PDB entry 9CL3 | electron microscopy, 2.59 A resolution | chains Ca and Aa of the 9 polymer chains in the assembly

== Chain Ca ==
Molecule: Particulate methane monooxygenase beta subunit
Source organism: Methylococcus capsulatus str. Bath
Notes: EC 1.14.18.3
UniProt: Q607G3 (PMOA_METCA); residues 13-253 here correspond to UniProt positions 6-246 (UniProt number = residue number - 7)
Sequence (241 residues; numbered 13 to 253; the number before each row is that of its first residue):
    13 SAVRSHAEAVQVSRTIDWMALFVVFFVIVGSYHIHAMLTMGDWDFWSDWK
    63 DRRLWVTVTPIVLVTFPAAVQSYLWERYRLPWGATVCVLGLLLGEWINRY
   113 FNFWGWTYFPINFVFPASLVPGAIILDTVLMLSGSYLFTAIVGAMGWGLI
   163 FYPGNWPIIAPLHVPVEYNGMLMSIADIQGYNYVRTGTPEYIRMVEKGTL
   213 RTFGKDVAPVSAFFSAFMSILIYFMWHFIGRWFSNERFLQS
Small-molecule neighbours:
  - A1A0P ((2R)-3-{[(R)-(2-aminoethoxy)(hydroxy)phosphoryl]oxy}-2-(hexadecanoyloxy)propyl (9Z)-heptadec-9-enoate), molecule 1: Gln-23, Thr-27, Trp-30, Met-31, Leu-33, Phe-34, Phe-37, Phe-38
  - A1A0P, molecule 2: Arg-26, Trp-30, Leu-33, Phe-37, Leu-105
  - A1A0P, molecule 3: Phe-38, Ile-109, Phe-113, Gly-117, Trp-118, Tyr-120
  - A1A0P, molecule 4: His-47, Thr-51, Trp-55, Leu-66, Thr-69, Val-70, Ile-73, Val-74, Thr-77, Met-206, Thr-211, Phe-226, Phe-229, Met-230, Leu-233, Ile-234
  - A1A0P, molecule 5: Arg-64, Ile-137, Val-154, Met-157, Gly-158, Leu-161, Ile-162, Tyr-164, Pro-165, Trp-168, Ala-220, Pro-221, Ala-224, Phe-225
  - A1A0P, molecule 6: Val-141, Leu-144, Ser-145, Phe-150, Val-154
  - A1A0P, molecule 7: Ser-145, Ser-147, Leu-149, Phe-150, Ile-153
  - A1A0P, molecule 8: Leu-149, Leu-233, Ile-234, Phe-236, Met-237, Trp-238, Phe-240, Ile-241, Arg-243, Trp-244, Phe-245, Arg-249, Phe-250, Leu-251, Gln-252, Ser-253
  - A1A0P, molecule 9: Met-157, Gly-216, Lys-217, Asp-218, Pro-221, Val-222, Phe-225
  - A1A0P, molecule 10: Lys-217, Pro-221, Phe-225

== Chain Aa ==
Molecule: Particulate methane monooxygenase alpha subunit
Source organism: Methylococcus capsulatus str. Bath
UniProt: G1UBD1 (PMOB_METCA); numbering as in UniProt (aligned over 33-414)
Sequence (382 residues; row label = number of the first residue in the row):
    33 HGEKSQAAFMRMRTIHWYDLSWSKEKVKINETVEIKGKFHVFEGWPETVD
    83 EPDVAFLNVGMPGPVFIRKESYIGGQLVPRSVRLEIGKTYDFRVVLKARR
   133 PGDWHVHTMMNVQGGGPIIGPGKWITVEGSMSEFRNPVTTLTGQTVDLEN
   183 YNEGNTYFWHAFWFAIGVAWIGYWSRRPIFIPRLLMVDAGRADELVSATD
   233 RKVAMGFLAATILIVVMAMSSANSKYPITIPLQAGTMRGMKPLELPAPTV
   283 SVKVEDATYRVPGRAMRMKLTITNHGNSPIRLGEFYTASVRFLDSDVYKD
   333 TTGYPEDLLAEDGLSVSDNSPLAPGETRTVDVTASDAAWEVYRLSDIIYD
   383 PDSRFAGLLFFFDATGNRQVVQIDAPLIPSFM
Swiss-Prot annotation at these positions:
  - binding site (Cu cation): His-33, His-48, His-72, His-137, His-139
Bound ions: Cu ion site 1: His-33, His-137, His-139; Cu ion site 2: His-48, His-72
Small-molecule neighbours:
  - A1A0P ((2R)-3-{[(R)-(2-aminoethoxy)(hydroxy)phosphoryl]oxy}-2-(hexadecanoyloxy)propyl (9Z)-heptadec-9-enoate), molecule 1: Phe-194, Ala-197, Ile-198, Thr-231, Lys-234, Val-235, Phe-239, Ala-242, Ile-246
  - A1A0P, molecule 2: Phe-196, Ile-203, Gly-204, Ser-207, Arg-208
  - A1A0P, molecule 3: Arg-233, Met-237, Leu-240, Ala-241, Ile-244, Leu-245
  - A1A0P, molecule 4: Ile-244, Val-248, Ser-252, Asn-255
  - A1A0P, molecule 5: Ile-244, Val-248, Met-251, Asn-255

== Chain Ca / chain Aa interface ==
Pairs across the interface (33):
  Arg-64(Ca) with Tyr-381(Aa), hydrogen bond (side chain-backbone)
  Pro-177(Ca) with Phe-413(Aa), hydrophobic
  Glu-179(Ca) with Ile-410(Aa)
  Gly-182(Ca) with Pro-408(Aa); Ile-410(Aa)
  Met-183(Ca) with Ile-410(Aa)
  Leu-184(Ca) with Ser-385(Aa); Ile-410(Aa); Pro-411(Aa)
  Glu-208(Ca) with Pro-383(Aa)
  Lys-209(Ca) with Phe-41(Aa); Glu-79(Aa), salt bridge; Thr-80(Aa); Pro-383(Aa)
  Gly-210(Ca) with Met-42(Aa); Thr-80(Aa), hydrogen bond (backbone-side chain); Pro-383(Aa)
  Thr-211(Ca) with Met-42(Aa)
  Leu-212(Ca) with Gln-38(Aa); Met-42(Aa); Val-81(Aa), hydrophobic; Gly-147(Aa); Pro-149(Aa); Ile-150(Aa), hydrophobic
  Thr-214(Ca) with Ser-37(Aa); Gln-38(Aa)
  Phe-215(Ca) with Ser-37(Aa)
  Gly-216(Ca) with Ser-37(Aa); Arg-375(Aa)
  Lys-217(Ca) with Asp-378(Aa); Tyr-381(Aa)
  Asp-218(Ca) with Tyr-381(Aa)
  Val-219(Ca) with Tyr-381(Aa), hydrogen bond (backbone-side chain)
Interface residues without a listed pair, chain Ca (19 interface residues in all): Arg-213, Ala-220
Interface residues without a listed pair, chain Aa (24 interface residues in all): Ala-39, Gly-148, Ile-380, Arg-386, Leu-409

== Summary ==
Chain Ca and chain Aa form an interface of 19 and 24 residues respectively; the contacts include 3 hydrogen
bonds and 1 salt bridge. Polar pairs include Lys-209(Ca)/Glu-79(Aa), Arg-64(Ca)/Tyr-381(Aa) and
Gly-210(Ca)/Thr-80(Aa). Ligands of chain Ca: 10 copies of compound A1A0P.
Here chain Ca is Particulate methane monooxygenase beta subunit and chain Aa is Particulate methane
monooxygenase alpha subunit, both from Methylococcus capsulatus str. Bath. Entry 9CL3 (Particulate methane
monooxygenase in unwashed native membranes) was determined by electron microscopy together with 9CL1, 9CL2,
9CL4, 9CL5 and 9CL6 from the same study.
